Entry 6ACK (electron microscopy, 4.50 A resolution (low resolution: residue-level contacts below are approximate; hydrogen-bond / salt-bridge calls are withheld)); this record covers chains C and D of the 4 polymer chains in the assembly.

Chain C:
Protein: Spike glycoprotein
Organism: Human SARS coronavirus
UniProtKB: P59594 (SPIKE_CVHSA); numbering as in UniProt (aligned over 1-1196)
Chain sequence (1203 residues; each row starts with the number of its first residue):
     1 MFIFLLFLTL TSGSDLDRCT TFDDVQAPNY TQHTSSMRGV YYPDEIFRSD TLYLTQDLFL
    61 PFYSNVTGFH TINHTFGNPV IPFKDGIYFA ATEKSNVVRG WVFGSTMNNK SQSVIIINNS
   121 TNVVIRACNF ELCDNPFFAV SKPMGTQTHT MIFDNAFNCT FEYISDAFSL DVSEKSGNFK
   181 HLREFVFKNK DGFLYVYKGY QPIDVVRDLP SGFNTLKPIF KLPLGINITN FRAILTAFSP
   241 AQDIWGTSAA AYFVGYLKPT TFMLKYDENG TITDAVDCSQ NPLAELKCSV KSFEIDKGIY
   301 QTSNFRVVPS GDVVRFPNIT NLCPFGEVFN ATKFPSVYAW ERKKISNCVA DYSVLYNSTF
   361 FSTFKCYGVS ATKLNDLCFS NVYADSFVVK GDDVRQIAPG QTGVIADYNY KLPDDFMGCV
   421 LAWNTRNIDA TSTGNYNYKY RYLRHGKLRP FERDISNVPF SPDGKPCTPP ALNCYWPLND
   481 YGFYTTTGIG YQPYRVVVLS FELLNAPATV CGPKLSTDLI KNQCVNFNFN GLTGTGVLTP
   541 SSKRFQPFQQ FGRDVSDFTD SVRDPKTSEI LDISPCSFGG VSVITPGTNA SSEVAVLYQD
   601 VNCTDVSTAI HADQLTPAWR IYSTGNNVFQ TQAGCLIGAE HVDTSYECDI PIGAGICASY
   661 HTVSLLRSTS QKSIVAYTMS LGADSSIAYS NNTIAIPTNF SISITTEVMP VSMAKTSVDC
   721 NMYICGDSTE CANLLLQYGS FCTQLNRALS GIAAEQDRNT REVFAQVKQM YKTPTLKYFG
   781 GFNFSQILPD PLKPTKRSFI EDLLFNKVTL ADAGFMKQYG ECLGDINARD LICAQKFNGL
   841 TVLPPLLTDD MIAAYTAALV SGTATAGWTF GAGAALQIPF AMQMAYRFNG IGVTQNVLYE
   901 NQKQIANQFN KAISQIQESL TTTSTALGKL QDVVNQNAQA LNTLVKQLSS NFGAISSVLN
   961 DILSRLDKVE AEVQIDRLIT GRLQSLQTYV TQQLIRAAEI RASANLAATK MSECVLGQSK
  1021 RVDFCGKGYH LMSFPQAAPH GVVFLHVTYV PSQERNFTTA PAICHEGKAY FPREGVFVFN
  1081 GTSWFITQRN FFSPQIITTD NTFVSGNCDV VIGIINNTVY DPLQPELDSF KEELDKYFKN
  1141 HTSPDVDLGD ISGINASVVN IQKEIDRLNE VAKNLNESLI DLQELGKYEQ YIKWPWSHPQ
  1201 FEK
Not modelled in the structure: 1-17, 240-243, 319-322, 513-516, 661-673, 812-831, 1120-1203
Differences from the reference sequence: expression tag (1197-1203)
Disulfide bonds: C128-C159, C278-C288, C323-C348, C366-C419, C378-C511, C467-C474, C524-C576, C603-C635, C648-C657, C720-C742, C725-C731, C1014-C1025, C1064-C1108
Curated features (UniProtKB/Swiss-Prot):
  - region: S798 to Y819 (Fusion peptide 1), K817 to F837 (Fusion peptide 2), D1145 to E1184 (Heptad repeat 2)
  - site (Cleavage): R667, S668, R797, S798
  - glycosylation (N-linked (GlcNAc...) asparagine): N29, N65, N73, N109, N118, N119, N158, N227, N269, N318, N330, N357, N589, N602, N691, N699, N783, N1056, N1080, N1116 and 3 more in UniProt
  - natural variant: S49 (S49L: In strain: Isolate GZ50), G77 (G77D: In strain: Isolate BJ01, Isolate BJ02 and 7 more), N78 (N78D: In strain: Isolate GD03), N118 (N118S: In strain: Isolate Shanghai LY), A139 (A139V: In strain: Isolate GD03), M144 (M144L: In strain: Isolate BJ03), Q147 (Q147R: In strain: Isolate GD03), F193 (F193S: In strain: Isolate Shanghai LY), N227 (N227K: In strain: Isolate SZ3), S239 (S239L: In strain: Isolate GD01 and Isolate SZ3), I244 (I244T: In strain: Isolate BJ01, Isolate BJ02 and 8 more), T261 (T261K: In strain: Isolate SZ3), 31 further natural variant entries in UniProt
  - mutagenesis: C323 (C323A: No effect on human ACE2 binding in vitro), C348 (C348A: Complete loss of human ACE2 binding in vitro), E452 (E452A: 90% loss of human ACE2 binding in vitro), D454 (D454A: Complete loss of human ACE2 binding in vitro), D463 (D463A: Partial loss of human ACE2 binding in vitro), C467 (C467A: Complete loss of human ACE2 binding in vitro), C474 (C474A: Complete loss of human ACE2 binding in vitro), D480 (D480A: No effect on human ACE2 binding in vitro), R667 (R667S: 40% loss of cell-cell fusion), K672 (K672S: No effect on cell-cell fusion), R797 (R797N: Complete loss of trypsin-induced membrane fusion)
Reported in the primary citation:
  - mutagenesis - R667A: decreased binding to Angiotensin-converting enzyme 2 (chain D) (proposed by the authors, not directly observed)

Chain D:
Protein: Angiotensin-converting enzyme 2
Organism: Homo sapiens
Notes: EC 3.4.17.23
UniProtKB: Q9BYF1 (ACE2_HUMAN); numbering as in UniProt (aligned over 19-615)
Chain sequence (603 residues; each row starts with the number of its first residue):
    19 STIEEQAKTF LDKFNHEAED LFYQSSLASW NYNTNITEEN VQNMNNAGDK WSAFLKEQST
    79 LAQMYPLQEI QNLTVKLQLQ ALQQNGSSVL SEDKSKRLNT ILNTMSTIYS TGKVCNPDNP
   139 QECLLLEPGL NEIMANSLDY NERLWAWESW RSEVGKQLRP LYEEYVVLKN EMARANHYED
   199 YGDYWRGDYE VNGVDGYDYS RGQLIEDVEH TFEEIKPLYE HLHAYVRAKL MNAYPSYISP
   259 IGCLPAHLLG DMWGRFWTNL YSLTVPFGQK PNIDVTDAMV DQAWDAQRIF KEAEKFFVSV
   319 GLPNMTQGFW ENSMLTDPGN VQKAVCHPTA WDLGKGDFRI LMCTKVTMDD FLTAHHEMGH
   379 IQYDMAYAAQ PFLLRNGANE GFHEAVGEIM SLSAATPKHL KSIGLLSPDF QEDNETEINF
   439 LLKQALTIVG TLPFTYMLEK WRWMVFKGEI PKDQWMKKWW EMKREIVGVV EPVPHDETYC
   499 DPASLFHVSN DYSFIRYYTR TLYQFQFQEA LCQAAKHEGP LHKCDISNST EAGQKLFNML
   559 RLGKSEPWTL ALENVVGAKN MNVRPLLNYF EPLFTWLKDQ NKNSFVGWST DWSPYADHHH
   619 HHH
Not modelled in the structure: 616-621
Differences from the reference sequence: expression tag (616-621)
Disulfide bonds: C133-C141, C344-C361, C530-C542
Curated features (UniProtKB/Swiss-Prot):
  - region (Interaction with SARS-CoV spike glycoprotein): D30 to Y41, M82 to P84, K353 to R357
  - active site: E375 (Proton acceptor), H505 (Proton donor)
  - binding site (chloride): R169, W477, K481
  - binding site (substrate): R273, H345, P346, Y515
  - binding site (Zn(2+)): H374, H378, E402
  - glycosylation (N-linked (GlcNAc...) asparagine): N53, N90, N103, N322, N432, N546
  - mutagenesis: S19 (S19P: Increases slightly the interaction with RBD domain of SARS-CoV-2 spike protein), Q24 to K26 (Slightly inhibits interaction with SARS-CoV spike glycoprotein), Q24 (Q24T: Increases slightly the interaction with RBD domain of SARS-CoV-2 spike protein), A25 (A25V: Increases slightly the interaction with RBD domain of SARS-CoV-2 spike protein), T27 (T27Y: Increases slightly the interaction with RBD domain of SARS-CoV-2 spike protein. In sACE2.v2.2; increases interaction with RBD domain of SARS-CoV-2 spike protein ...), L29 (L29F: Increases slightly the interaction with RBD domain of SARS-CoV-2 spike protein), K31 (K31D: Abolishes interaction with SARS-CoV spike glycoprotein; K31Y: Increases slightly the interaction with RBD domain of SARS-CoV-2 spike protein), N33 (N33D: Increases slightly the interaction with RBD domain of SARS-CoV-2 spike protein), H34 (H34A: Increases slightly the interaction with RBD domain of SARS-CoV-2 spike protein), E37 (E37A: No effect on interaction with SARS-CoV spike glycoprotein), D38 (D38A: No effect on interaction with SARS-CoV spike glycoprotein), L39 (L39R: Increases slightly the interaction with RBD domain of SARS-CoV-2 spike protein), 48 further mutagenesis entries in UniProt

How chain C and chain D interact:
Pairs across the interface - 29 pairs, chain C then chain D:
  R426(C) - Q325(D)
  Y436(C) - D38(D)
  Y436(C) - Q42(D)
  Y436(C) - K353(D)
  L472(C) - L79(D)
  L472(C) - M82(D)
  N473(C) - Q24(D)
  N473(C) - Y83(D)
  Y475(C) - F28(D)
  Y475(C) - K31(D)
  Y475(C) - L79(D)
  G482(C) - K353(D)
  Y484(C) - Y41(D)
  Y484(C) - Q42(D)
  Y484(C) - L45(D)
  Y484(C) - K353(D)
  T485(C) - E329(D)
  T486(C) - Y41(D)
  T486(C) - G326(D)
  T486(C) - N330(D)
  T486(C) - D355(D)
  T486(C) - R357(D)
  T487(C) - Y41(D)
  T487(C) - K353(D)
  T487(C) - D355(D)
  G488(C) - K353(D)
  G488(C) - G354(D)
  I489(C) - Q325(D)
  Y491(C) - K353(D)
Other interface residues (no listed pair), chain C (18 interface residues in all): Y440, P462, N479, F483, Q492
Other interface residues (no listed pair), chain D (21 interface residues in all): S19, H34, T324

In short:
Chain C and chain D form an interface of 18 and 21 residues respectively. From UniProt: 11 mutagenesis sites
on chain C; active-site residues E375(D) and H505(D), 3 chloride-binding residues and 4 substrate-binding
residues on chain D. From the paper: R667A of chain C reduces binding to Angiotensin-converting enzyme 2
(chain D).
Chain C is Spike glycoprotein (Human SARS coronavirus) and chain D is Angiotensin-converting enzyme 2 (Homo
sapiens); the structure, Trypsin-cleaved and low pH-treated SARS-CoV spike glycoprotein and ACE2 complex,
ACE2-bound conformation 3, was determined by electron microscopy, deposited together with 6ACC, 6ACD, 6ACG and
6ACJ.
